8OOR - chains E and I of the 10 polymer chains in the assembly; structure by electron microscopy, 2.87 A resolution.

Chain E:
Molecule: RuvB-like protein 2
Source organism: Thermochaetoides thermophila
Notes: EC 3.6.4.12
Reference sequence: G0RYC2 (G0RYC2_CHATD); residues 1-488 here = UniProt positions 1-488
Chain sequence (488 residues; each row starts with the number of its first residue):
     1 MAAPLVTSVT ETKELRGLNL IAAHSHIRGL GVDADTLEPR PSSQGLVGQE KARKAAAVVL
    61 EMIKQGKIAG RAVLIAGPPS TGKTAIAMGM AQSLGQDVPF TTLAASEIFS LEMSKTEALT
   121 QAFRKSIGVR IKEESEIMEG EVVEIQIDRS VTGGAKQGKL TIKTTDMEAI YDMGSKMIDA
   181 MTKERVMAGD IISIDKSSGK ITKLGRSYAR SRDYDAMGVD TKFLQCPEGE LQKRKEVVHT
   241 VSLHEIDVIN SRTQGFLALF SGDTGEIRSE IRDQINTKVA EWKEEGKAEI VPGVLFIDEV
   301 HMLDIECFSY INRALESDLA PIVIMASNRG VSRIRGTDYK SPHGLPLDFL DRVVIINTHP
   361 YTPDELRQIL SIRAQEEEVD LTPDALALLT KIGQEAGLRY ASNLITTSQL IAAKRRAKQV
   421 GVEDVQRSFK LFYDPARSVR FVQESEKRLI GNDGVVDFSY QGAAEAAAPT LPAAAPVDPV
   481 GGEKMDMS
Unresolved in the structure: 1-16, 151, 461-488
Small-molecule neighbours: ADP (adenosine-5'-diphosphate): Ala23, His24, His26, Ile27, Gly45, Leu46, Val47, Gln49, Pro78, Pro79, Ser80, Thr81, Gly82, Lys83, Thr84, Ala85, Asn328, Tyr361, Ile369, Leu398, Arg399

Chain I:
Molecule: Chromatin-remodeling complex subunit IES6
Source organism: Thermochaetoides thermophila
Reference sequence: G0S590 (G0S590_CHATD); residue numbers follow UniProt; this construct covers 1-219
Chain sequence (219 residues; row label = number of the first residue in the row):
     1 MSNPDAQSAQ AAHQALVEQL DLHSIHKTFR NPNWRPNQRR NKTIKAILGE SQRKEASSTS
    61 AVATPRADDN GGGSGADTPA NNDNNDGLST SGTSTPANGN GSGAGTPASN GQPNLAQASR
   121 SLQKLVLEKS LASAQAPDKK AANGFASSAP TATYTNIESA PSLAPMKHYC DVTGLPAPYL
   181 DPKTRLRYHN KEIFAMIRNL PQGMGEQFLE ARGAHTVLK
Unresolved in the structure: 1-6, 53-154, 218-219

Interface between chain E and chain I:
Pairs across the interface - 24 pairs, chain E then chain I:
  Asp166(E) with Lys191(I), salt bridge; Phe194(I)
  Met167(E) with Tyr179(I); Lys191(I); Phe194(I), hydrophobic
  Glu168(E) with Asp181(I); Pro182(I); Tyr188(I), hydrogen bond (backbone-side chain); Phe194(I); Arg198(I), salt bridge
  Ala169(E) with Leu180(I); Pro182(I); Tyr188(I)
  Ile170(E) with Leu180(I), hydrogen bond (backbone-backbone); Pro182(I), hydrophobic; Arg185(I)
  Tyr171(E) with Pro178(I); Tyr179(I)
  Glu230(E) with Tyr179(I), hydrogen bond; Asn190(I); Lys191(I), hydrogen bond (side chain-backbone)
  Leu231(E) with Tyr179(I), hydrophobic
  Gln232(E) with Pro178(I); Tyr179(I), hydrogen bond (backbone-side chain)
Also at the interface, not in a pair above, chain E (11 interface residues in all): Thr161, Gly229
Also at the interface, not in a pair above, chain I (12 interface residues in all): His189

In short:
11 residues of chain E and 12 residues of chain I are in contact; the contacts include 5 hydrogen bonds and 2
salt bridges. Polar contacts include Asp166(E)-Lys191(I), Glu168(E)-Arg198(I) and Glu168(E)-Tyr188(I). Bound
to chain E: ADP.
Chain E is RuvB-like protein 2 and chain I is Chromatin-remodeling complex subunit IES6, both from
Thermochaetoides thermophila; the structure, CryoEM Structure INO80core Hexasome complex Rvb core refinement
state2, was determined by electron microscopy together with 8OO7, 8OO9, 8OOA, 8OOC, 8OOF, 8OOP, 8OOS and 8OOT
from the same study.
